Entry 8SCX (electron microscopy, 2.70 A resolution); this record covers chains A and C of the 5 polymer chains in the assembly.

== Chain A ==
Name: Mitochondrial import inner membrane translocase subunit TIM17
Organism: Saccharomyces cerevisiae
UniProt: A0A6A5PVU8 (A0A6A5PVU8_YEASX); numbering as in UniProt (aligned over 1-158)
Amino-acid sequence (158 residues; numbered 1 to 158; the number before each row is that of its first residue):
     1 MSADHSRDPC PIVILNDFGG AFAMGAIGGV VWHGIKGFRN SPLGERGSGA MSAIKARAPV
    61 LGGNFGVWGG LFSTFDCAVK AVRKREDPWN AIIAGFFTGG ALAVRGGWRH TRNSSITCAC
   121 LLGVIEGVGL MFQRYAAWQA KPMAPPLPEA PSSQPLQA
Unresolved in the structure: 1-5, 139-158
Cystine bridges: Cys10-Cys77
From the paper describing this entry:
  - binding site for cardiolipin: Arg105
  - mutagenesis - D17N, D76N, E126Q: unchanged growth
  - mutagenesis - D17N/E126Q, F65N, D76N/E126Q: decreased growth
  - mutagenesis - D17N/E126Q, D76N/E126Q: unchanged binding to TIM23 complex

== Chain C ==
Name: Mitochondrial import inner membrane translocase subunit TIM44
Organism: Saccharomyces cerevisiae
UniProt: A0A6A5Q2Y5 (A0A6A5Q2Y5_YEASX); residues 1-431 here = UniProt positions 1-431
Amino-acid sequence (431 residues; row label = number of the first residue in the row):
     1 MHRSTFIRTS GTSSRTLTAR YRSQYTGLLV ARVLFSTSTT RAQGGNPRSP LQIFRDTFKK
    61 EWEKSQELQE NIKTLQDASG KLGESEAYKK AREAYLKAQR GSTIVGKTLK KTGETMEHIA
   121 TKAWESELGK NTRKAAAATA KKLDESFEPV RQTKIYKEVS EVIDDGESSR YGGFITKEQR
   181 RLKRERDLAS GKRHRAVKSN EDAGTAVVAT NIESKESFGK KVEDFKEKTV VGRSIQSLKN
   241 KLWDESENPL IVVMRKITNK VGGFFAETES SRVYSQFKLM DPTFSNESFT RHLREYIVPE
   301 ILEAYVKGDV KVLKKWFSEA PFNVYAAQQK IFKEQDVYAD GRILDIRGVE IVSAKLLAPQ
   361 DIPVLVVGCR AQEINLYRKK KTGEIAAGDE ANILMSSYAM VFTRDPEQID DDETEGWKIL
   421 EFVRGGSRQF T
Unresolved in the structure: 1-106, 194-254
From the paper describing this entry:
  - binding site for cardiolipin: Arg347

== Chain A / chain C interface ==
Pairs across the interface (27; chain A residue first):
  Ile35(A) - Phe264(C)  hydrophobic
  Phe38(A) - Phe264(C)  hydrophobic
  Phe38(A) - Phe265(C)  hydrophobic
  Arg39(A) - Thr268(C)
  Asn40(A) - Ser270(C)
  Asn40(A) - Ser271(C)
  Asn40(A) - Tyr274(C)
  Asn40(A) - Asn286(C)
  Ser41(A) - Ser271(C)
  Pro42(A) - Tyr274(C)
  Pro42(A) - Ser275(C)
  Leu43(A) - Glu267(C)
  Leu43(A) - Ser271(C)
  Leu43(A) - Ser275(C)
  Arg46(A) - Phe265(C)  hydrogen bond (side chain-backbone)
  Arg46(A) - Ala266(C)  hydrogen bond (side chain-backbone)
  Arg46(A) - Ser271(C)
  Ser52(A) - Glu287(C)
  Ala56(A) - Arg170(C)
  Val60(A) - Tyr171(C)
  Arg105(A) - Arg347(C)
  Arg105(A) - Gln372(C)
  Arg105(A) - Phe430(C)
  Arg105(A) - Thr431(C)  hydrogen bond (side chain-backbone)
  Gly106(A) - Arg428(C)
  Gly106(A) - Gln429(C)
  Gly107(A) - Gln429(C)
Interface residues without a listed pair, chain A (17 interface residues in all): Glu45, Trp108, His110
Interface residues without a listed pair, chain C (20 interface residues in all): Lys278

== In short ==
17 residues of chain A face 20 of chain C across their interface, with 3 hydrogen bonds. Among the polar pairs
are Arg46(A)-Phe265(C), Arg46(A)-Ala266(C) and Arg105(A)-Thr431(C). The paper reports a binding site for
cardiolipin at Arg105(A) and Arg347(C); D17N/E126Q, F65N and D76N/E126Q of chain A reduce growth; 6
substitutions were tested in all.
Chain A is Mitochondrial import inner membrane translocase subunit TIM17 and chain C is Mitochondrial import
inner membrane translocase subunit TIM44, both from Saccharomyces cerevisiae; the structure, Cryo-EM structure
of the core TIM23 complex from S. cerevisiae, was determined by electron microscopy together with 8E1M from
the same study.
